PDB entry 5WLW | X-ray diffraction, 3.32 A resolution | chains A and E of the 8 polymer chains in the assembly

# Chain A (and E)
Molecule: Cysteine desulfurase, mitochondrial
From: Homo sapiens
Notes: EC 2.8.1.7; chain E of this document is another copy of the same molecule, construct and numbering; everything in this record applies to it too
Reference sequence: Q9Y697 (NFS1_HUMAN); residue numbers follow UniProt; this construct covers 56-457
Chain sequence (406 residues; row label = number of the first residue in the row):
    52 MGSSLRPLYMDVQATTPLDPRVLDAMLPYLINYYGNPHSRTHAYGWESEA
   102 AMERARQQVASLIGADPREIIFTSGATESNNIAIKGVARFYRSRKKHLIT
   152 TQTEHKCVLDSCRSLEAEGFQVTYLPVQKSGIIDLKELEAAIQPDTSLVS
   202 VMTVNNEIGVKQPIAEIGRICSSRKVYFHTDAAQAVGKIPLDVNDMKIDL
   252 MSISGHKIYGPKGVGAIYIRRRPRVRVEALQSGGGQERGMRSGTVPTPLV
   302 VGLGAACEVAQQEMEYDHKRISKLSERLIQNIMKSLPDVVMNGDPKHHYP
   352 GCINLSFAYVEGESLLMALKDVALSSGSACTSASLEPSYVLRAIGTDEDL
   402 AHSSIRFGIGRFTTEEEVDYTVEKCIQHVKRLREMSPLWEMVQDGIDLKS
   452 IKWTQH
Not modelled in the structure: 52-53, 453-457 (chain E: 52-53, 455-457)
Differences from the reference sequence: initiating methionine (52); expression tag (53-55)
Swiss-Prot annotation at these positions:
  - active site: C381 (Cysteine persulfide intermediate)
  - binding site (pyridoxal 5'-phosphate): A127, T128, Q235, S255, H257, T295
  - binding site ([2Fe-2S] cluster): C381
  - binding site (Zn(2+)): C381
  - modified residue: K258 (N6-(pyridoxal phosphate)lysine), C381 (Cysteine persulfide)
  - natural variant: R72 (R72Q: In COXPD52)
Covalent attachments: pyridoxal phosphate (PLP) linked to K258
Metal / ion sites: Zn2+: C381 (shared with 2 residues of chain D)
Small-molecule neighbours: pyridoxal phosphate (PLP): Q64, G126, A127, T128, N131, H156, C158, M203, N207, D232, A234, Q235, S255, H257
Reported in the primary citation:
  - binding site for pyridoxal phosphate: K258
  - Zn2+ coordination: C381
  - catalytic residues: C381 (citing earlier work)
  - conformationally variable residues (order/disorder transition): C381 to S383
  - disease-associated variants - R72Q (citing earlier work)

# How chain A and chain E interact
Pairs across the interface (86):
  R57(A) - N83(E)
  R57(A) - Y84(E)
  R57(A) - Y95(E)
  R57(A) - E98(E)  salt bridge
  P58(A) - Y95(E)  hydrogen bond (backbone-side chain)
  Y60(A) - Y85(E)
  Y60(A) - Y95(E)  hydrophobic
  D62(A) - S90(E)
  D62(A) - H93(E)  salt bridge
  A65(A) - N87(E)  hydrogen bond (backbone-side chain)
  A65(A) - S90(E)
  T66(A) - Y85(E)
  T66(A) - G86(E)
  T66(A) - N87(E)
  P68(A) - Y85(E)  hydrophobic
  L69(A) - L81(E)
  L81(A) - L69(E)
  I82(A) - L74(E)  hydrophobic
  N83(A) - R57(E)
  Y84(A) - R57(E)
  Y85(A) - Y60(E)
  Y85(A) - T66(E)
  Y85(A) - P68(E)  hydrophobic
  Y85(A) - K263(E)  hydrogen bond (backbone-side chain)
  G86(A) - T66(E)
  G86(A) - K263(E)
  N87(A) - A65(E)  hydrogen bond (side chain-backbone)
  N87(A) - T66(E)
  S90(A) - D62(E)
  S90(A) - A65(E)
  T92(A) - L375(E)  hydrogen bond (side chain-backbone)
  H93(A) - D62(E)  salt bridge
  H93(A) - A374(E)
  H93(A) - L375(E)
  Y95(A) - R57(E)
  Y95(A) - P58(E)  hydrogen bond (side chain-backbone)
  Y95(A) - Y60(E)  hydrophobic
  E98(A) - R57(E)  salt bridge
  S125(A) - S125(E)
  S125(A) - R292(E)  hydrogen bond
  T128(A) - Q282(E)
  T128(A) - S283(E)
  T128(A) - G294(E)
  E129(A) - Q282(E)
  N132(A) - Q282(E)
  N132(A) - S283(E)  hydrogen bond (side chain-backbone)
  K136(A) - L281(E)  hydrogen bond (side chain-backbone)
  K136(A) - S283(E)  hydrogen bond
  K157(A) - G284(E)
  C158(A) - G284(E)
  D161(A) - S283(E)
  D161(A) - G284(E)  hydrogen bond (side chain-backbone)
  S162(A) - S283(E)
  S165(A) - S283(E)
  K263(A) - Y85(E)  hydrogen bond (side chain-backbone)
  K263(A) - G86(E)
  G264(A) - P297(E)
  L281(A) - K136(E)  hydrogen bond (backbone-side chain)
  Q282(A) - T128(E)
  Q282(A) - E129(E)
  Q282(A) - N132(E)
  S283(A) - T128(E)
  S283(A) - N132(E)  hydrogen bond (backbone-side chain)
  S283(A) - K136(E)  hydrogen bond
  S283(A) - C158(E)
  S283(A) - D161(E)
  S283(A) - S162(E)
  S283(A) - S165(E)
  G284(A) - K157(E)
  G284(A) - C158(E)
  G284(A) - D161(E)  hydrogen bond (backbone-side chain)
  G285(A) - K157(E)
  R292(A) - S125(E)  hydrogen bond
  G294(A) - T128(E)
  T295(A) - H257(E)
  P297(A) - G264(E)
  P299(A) - K263(E)
  L300(A) - K263(E)
  L300(A) - G264(E)
  L300(A) - L300(E)  hydrophobic
  L367(A) - T92(E)
  A374(A) - H93(E)
  A374(A) - Y95(E)  hydrophobic
  L375(A) - T92(E)  hydrogen bond (backbone-side chain)
  L375(A) - H93(E)
  S376(A) - T92(E)
Also at the interface, not in a pair above, chain A (55 interface residues in all): L59, T67, L74, L78, A94, H257, S293, T298
Also at the interface, not in a pair above, chain E (56 interface residues in all): L59, T67, L78, I82, A94, G285, S293, T295, T298, P299, L367, S376, T382

# Summary
Chain A and chain E form an interface of 55 and 56 residues respectively; the contacts include 18 hydrogen
bonds and 4 salt bridges. Polar pairs include R57(A)-E98(E), D62(A)-H93(E) and P58(A)-Y95(E). Covalently
linked pyridoxal phosphate: at K258(A). The paper reports the catalytic residue C381(A); a binding site for
pyridoxal phosphate at K258(A).
Chain A and chain E are both Cysteine desulfurase, mitochondrial (Homo sapiens); the structure, Crystal
Structure of the Human Mitochondrial Cysteine Desulfurase with active Cysteine Loop within ISCU1 active site
..., was determined by X-ray diffraction together with 5WKP and 5WGB from the same study.
